Entry 9MJD (X-ray diffraction, 3.50 A resolution); this record covers chains P and R.

[Chain P]
Name: 3G08 Fab heavy chain
Source organism: Homo sapiens
Notes: antibody fragment or engineered binder
Amino-acid sequence (223 residues; numbered 1 to 215 plus 8 insertion-coded residues; the number before each row is that of its first residue; a row labelled like 82A-82C holds insertion residues (82A, then the next letters in order)):
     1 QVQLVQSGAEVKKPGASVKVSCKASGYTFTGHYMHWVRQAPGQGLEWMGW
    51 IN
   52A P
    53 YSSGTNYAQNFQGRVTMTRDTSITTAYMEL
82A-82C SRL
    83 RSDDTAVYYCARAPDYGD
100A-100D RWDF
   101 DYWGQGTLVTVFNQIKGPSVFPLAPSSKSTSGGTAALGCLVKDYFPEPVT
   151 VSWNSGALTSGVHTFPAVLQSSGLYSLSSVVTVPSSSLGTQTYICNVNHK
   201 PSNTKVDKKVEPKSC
Disordered / not traced: 126-134, 186, 213-215
Cystine bridges: Cys-22/Cys-92, Cys-139/Cys-195

[Chain R]
Name: 3G08 Fab light chain
Source organism: Homo sapiens
Notes: antibody fragment or engineered binder
Amino-acid sequence (210 residues; numbered 1 to 212 plus 8 insertion-coded residues; 10 numbers in that range are skipped by the numbering (no residue carries them; nothing is unmodelled there); the number before each row is that of its first residue; a row labelled like 25A-25H holds insertion residues (25A, then the next letters in order)):
     1 QSALTQPPS
    11 ASGSPGQSVTISCTG
25A-25H TSSDVGGY
    31 NYVSWYQQHPGKAPKVIIYEVSKRPSGVPDRFSGSKSGNTASLTVSGLQA
    81 DDEADYYCSSY
    96 EVFGTGTKVTVLGQPKAAPSVTLFPPSSEELQANKATLVCLISDFYPGAV
   146 TVAWKADSSPVKAGVETTTPSKQSNNKYAASSYLSLTPEQWKSHRSYSCQ
   196 VTHEGSTVEKTVAPTEC
Disordered / not traced: 1-2, 25A-25H, 211-212
Cystine bridges: Cys-23/Cys-88, Cys-135/Cys-194

[Chain P / chain R interface]
Contacting residue pairs (58):
  Gln-39(P) / Gln-38(R)  hydrogen bond
  Gln-39(P) / Tyr-87(R)
  Gly-42(P) / Thr-164(R)
  Gln-43(P) / Tyr-87(R)
  Gly-44(P) / Tyr-87(R)
  Leu-45(P) / Pro-44(R)  hydrophobic
  Leu-45(P) / Phe-98(R)
  Trp-47(P) / Glu-96(R)
  Trp-47(P) / Phe-98(R)
  Tyr-91(P) / Lys-42(R)
  Tyr-91(P) / Ala-43(R)  hydrophobic
  Trp-100B(P) / Tyr-32(R)
  Trp-100B(P) / Tyr-36(R)  hydrogen bond (backbone-side chain)
  Trp-100B(P) / Tyr-91(R)
  Trp-100B(P) / Glu-96(R)
  Asp-100C(P) / Tyr-32(R)
  Asp-100C(P) / Ser-34(R)  hydrogen bond
  Asp-100C(P) / Tyr-49(R)
  Phe-100D(P) / Tyr-36(R)
  Phe-100D(P) / Val-46(R)
  Trp-103(P) / Tyr-36(R)  hydrophobic
  Trp-103(P) / Pro-44(R)
  Gly-104(P) / Ala-43(R)
  Val-120(P) / Glu-124(R)
  Phe-121(P) / Ser-122(R)
  Phe-121(P) / Glu-124(R)
  Phe-121(P) / Glu-125(R)
  Pro-122(P) / Ser-122(R)
  Pro-122(P) / Glu-124(R)
  Leu-123(P) / Phe-119(R)  hydrophobic
  Ala-136(P) / Phe-119(R)
  Leu-140(P) / Glu-125(R)
  Leu-140(P) / Val-134(R)  hydrophobic
  Leu-140(P) / Tyr-178(R)  hydrophobic
  Lys-142(P) / Glu-125(R)  salt bridge
  Lys-142(P) / Lys-130(R)
  Lys-142(P) / Thr-132(R)
  His-163(P) / Ser-138(R)
  His-163(P) / Gln-168(R)
  His-163(P) / Ala-174(R)
  Phe-165(P) / Leu-136(R)  hydrophobic
  Phe-165(P) / Ile-137(R)
  Phe-165(P) / Ala-175(R)
  Pro-166(P) / Ser-166(R)
  Pro-166(P) / Ser-176(R)  hydrogen bond (backbone-side chain)
  Ala-167(P) / Thr-163(R)
  Val-168(P) / Glu-161(R)
  Val-168(P) / Thr-163(R)
  Val-168(P) / Tyr-178(R)  hydrophobic
  Gln-170(P) / Glu-161(R)
  Ser-171(P) / Glu-161(R)
  Ser-176(P) / Tyr-178(R)
  Leu-177(P) / Tyr-178(R)
  Ser-178(P) / Val-134(R)
  Ser-178(P) / Tyr-178(R)  hydrogen bond
  Val-180(P) / Phe-119(R)  hydrophobic
  Val-180(P) / Leu-136(R)  hydrophobic
  Lys-208(P) / Glu-124(R)  salt bridge
Interface residues without a listed pair, chain P (35 interface residues in all): Val-37, Glu-46, Ala-124, Leu-137
Interface residues without a listed pair, chain R (36 interface residues in all): Glu-50, Thr-117, Pro-120, Thr-162

[Summary]
35 residues of chain P and 36 residues of chain R are in contact; the contacts include 5 hydrogen bonds and 2
salt bridges. Polar contacts include Lys-142(P)/Glu-125(R), Lys-208(P)/Glu-124(R) and Gln-39(P)/Gln-38(R).
Here chain P is 3G08 Fab heavy chain and chain R is 3G08 Fab light chain, both from Homo sapiens. Entry 9MJD
(Crystal structure of the VRC01-class antibody 3G08) was determined by X-ray diffraction, deposited together
with 9MIA, 9MIB, 9MIC, 9MID, 9MIF, 9MIH and 4 further entries.
